Entry 5NIF (X-ray diffraction, 3.00 A resolution); this record covers chains O and P of the 30 polymer chains in the assembly.

Chain O:
Protein: Proteasome subunit alpha type-1
Organism: Saccharomyces cerevisiae (strain ATCC 204508 / S288c)
Notes: EC 3.4.25.1
Reference sequence: P21243 (PSA1_YEAST); residue numbers follow UniProt; this construct covers 1-252
Chain sequence (252 residues; each row starts with the number of its first residue):
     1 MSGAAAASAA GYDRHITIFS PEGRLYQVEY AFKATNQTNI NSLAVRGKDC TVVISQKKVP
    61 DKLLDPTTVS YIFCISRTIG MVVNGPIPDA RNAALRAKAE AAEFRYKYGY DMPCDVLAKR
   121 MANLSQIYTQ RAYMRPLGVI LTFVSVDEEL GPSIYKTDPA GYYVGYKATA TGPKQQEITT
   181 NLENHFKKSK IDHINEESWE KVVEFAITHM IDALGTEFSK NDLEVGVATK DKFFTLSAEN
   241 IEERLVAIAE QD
Disordered / not traced: 1-10, 252

Chain P:
Protein: Proteasome subunit alpha type-2
Organism: Saccharomyces cerevisiae (strain ATCC 204508 / S288c)
Notes: EC 3.4.25.1
Reference sequence: P23639 (PSA2_YEAST); residue numbers follow UniProt; this construct covers 1-250
Chain sequence (250 residues; numbered 1 to 250; the number before each row is that of its first residue):
     1 MTDRYSFSLT TFSPSGKLGQ IDYALTAVKQ GVTSLGIKAT NGVVIATEKK SSSPLAMSET
    61 LSKVSLLTPD IGAVYSGMGP DYRVLVDKSR KVAHTSYKRI YGEYPPTKLL VSEVAKIMQE
   121 ATQSGGVRPF GVSLLIAGHD EFNGFSLYQV DPSGSYFPWK ATAIGKGSVA AKTFLEKRWN
   181 DELELEDAIH IALLTLKESV EGEFNGDTIE LAIIGDENPD LLGYTGIPTD KGPRFRKLTS
   241 QEINDRLEAL
Swiss-Prot annotation at these positions:
  - cross-link: Lys108 (Glycyl lysine isopeptide (Lys-Gly) (interchain with G-Cter in ubiquitin))

Chain O / chain P interface:
Pairs across the interface (64; chain O residue first):
  Ile16(O) with Tyr5(P)
  Thr17(O) with Arg128(P)
  Ile18(O) with Leu9(P), hydrophobic; Gln20(P)
  Phe19(O) with Gln20(P), hydrogen bond (backbone-side chain); Tyr23(P), hydrophobic; Ala24(P), hydrophobic; Met78(P), hydrophobic; Arg128(P); Pro129(P); Gly131(P)
  Ser20(O) with Tyr23(P)
  Pro21(O) with Tyr23(P), hydrophobic
  Glu22(O) with Thr26(P); Gln30(P)
  Gly23(O) with Tyr23(P); Thr26(P); Ala27(P); Met78(P)
  Leu25(O) with Arg128(P)
  Arg46(O) with Met57(P)
  Lys119(O) with Asp87(P), salt bridge
  Ala122(O) with Arg83(P), hydrogen bond (backbone-side chain)
  Asn123(O) with Arg83(P), hydrogen bond; Val84(P); Asp87(P), hydrogen bond
  Gln126(O) with Pro80(P); Asp81(P), hydrogen bond; Val84(P); Arg128(P)
  Thr129(O) with Arg128(P), hydrogen bond (backbone-side chain)
  Gln130(O) with Val127(P); Arg128(P), hydrogen bond (side chain-backbone); Pro129(P); Phe130(P)
  Arg131(O) with Gly126(P); Val127(P)
  Ala132(O) with Tyr5(P); Leu9(P), hydrophobic; Gly126(P), hydrogen bond (backbone-backbone)
  Tyr133(O) with Asp3(P); Tyr5(P), hydrophobic
  Tyr155(O) with Thr60(P)
  Ala160(O) with Pro80(P)
  Gly161(O) with Pro80(P); Arg83(P), hydrogen bond (backbone-side chain)
  Tyr162(O) with Leu61(P); Pro80(P)
  Tyr163(O) with Leu61(P); Arg83(P)
  Val164(O) with Thr60(P); Leu61(P), hydrophobic
  Gly165(O) with Ala56(P); Met57(P), hydrogen bond (backbone-backbone); Thr60(P), hydrogen bond (backbone-side chain)
  Tyr166(O) with Leu55(P); Ala56(P); Met57(P)
  Lys167(O) with Pro54(P), hydrogen bond (side chain-backbone); Leu55(P), hydrogen bond (backbone-backbone); Met57(P)
  Ala168(O) with Leu55(P)
  Leu182(O) with Leu55(P), hydrophobic
  Glu183(O) with Pro54(P)
Interface residues without a listed pair, chain O (35 interface residues in all): Thr169, Thr179, Phe186, Asp192
Interface residues without a listed pair, chain P (30 interface residues in all): Thr2, Arg90, Ala121

Overview:
The interface between chain O and chain P involves 35 residues on one side and 30 on the other, with 13
hydrogen bonds and 1 salt bridge. Polar contacts include Lys119(O)-Asp87(P), Phe19(O)-Gln20(P) and
Ala122(O)-Arg83(P).
Chain O is Proteasome subunit alpha type-1 and chain P is Proteasome subunit alpha type-2, both from
Saccharomyces cerevisiae (strain ATCC 204508 / S288c); the structure, Yeast 20S proteasome in complex with
Blm-pep activator, was determined by X-ray diffraction.
